Entry 9D9W (electron microscopy, 3.50 A resolution); this record covers chains Aa and Fb of the 42 polymer chains in the assembly.

# Chain Aa
Protein: Major capsid protein
Organism: Mycobacterium phage Bxb1
Reference sequence: Q9B0A7 (Q9B0A7_BPMB1); numbering as in UniProt (aligned over 1-397)
Sequence (397 residues; each row starts with the number of its first residue):
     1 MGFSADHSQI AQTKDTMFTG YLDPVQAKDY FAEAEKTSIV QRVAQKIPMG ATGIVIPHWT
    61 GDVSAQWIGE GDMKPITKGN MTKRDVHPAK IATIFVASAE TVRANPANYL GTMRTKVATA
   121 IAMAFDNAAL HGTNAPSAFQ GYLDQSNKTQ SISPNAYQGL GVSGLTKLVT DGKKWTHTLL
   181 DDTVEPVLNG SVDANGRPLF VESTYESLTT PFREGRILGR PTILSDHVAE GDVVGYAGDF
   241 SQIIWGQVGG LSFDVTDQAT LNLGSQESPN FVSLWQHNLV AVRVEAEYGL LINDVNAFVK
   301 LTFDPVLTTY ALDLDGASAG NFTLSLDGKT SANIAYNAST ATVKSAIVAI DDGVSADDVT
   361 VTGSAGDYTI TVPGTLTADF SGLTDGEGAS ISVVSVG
Unresolved in the structure: 1-3

# Chain Fb
Protein: Portal protein
Organism: Mycobacterium phage Bxb1
Reference sequence: Q9B0B0 (Q9B0B0_BPMB1); residues 1-488 here = UniProt positions 1-488
Sequence (488 residues; numbered 1 to 488; the number before each row is that of its first residue):
     1 MAETESIDPE KLRDQLLDAF ENKQNELKSS KAYYDAERRP DAIGLAVPLD MRKYLAHVGY
    61 PRTYVDAIAE RQELEGFRIP SANGEEPESG GENDPASELW DWWQANNLDI EATLGHTDAL
   121 IYGTAYITIS MPDPEVDFDV DPEVPLIRVE PPTALYAEVD PRTRKVLYAI RAIYGADGNE
   181 IVSATLYLPD TTMTWLRAEG EWEAPTSTPH GLEMVPVIPI SNRTRLSDLY GTSEISPELR
   241 SVTDAAAQIL MNMQGTANLM AIPQRLIFGA KPEELGINAE TGQRMFDAYM ARILAFEGGE
   301 GAHAEQFSAA ELRNFVDALD ALDRKAASYS GLPPQYLSSS SDNPASAEAI KAAESRLVKK
   361 VERKNKIFGG AWEQAMRLAY KMVKGGDIPT EYYRMETVWR DPSTPTYAAK ADAAAKLFAN
   421 GAGLIPRERG WVDMGYTIVE REQMRQWLEQ DQKQGLGLIG SLYGASTPEG KPGEAPVGEP
   481 PAPEPDAA
Unresolved in the structure: 1-5, 456-488

# How chain Aa and chain Fb interact
Contacting residue pairs (10; chain Aa residue first):
  Lys28(Aa) with Asp18(Fb), salt bridge; Glu21(Fb)
  Asn108(Aa) with Asp177(Fb), hydrogen bond (side chain-backbone); Gly178(Fb), hydrogen bond (side chain-backbone); Asn179(Fb)
  Gly111(Aa) with Asp177(Fb); Gly178(Fb)
  Arg114(Aa) with Asp177(Fb), salt bridge
  Thr115(Aa) with Gly178(Fb); Glu180(Fb), hydrogen bond
Also at the interface, not in a pair above, chain Aa (8 interface residues in all): Gln26, Ala34, Thr112
Also at the interface, not in a pair above, chain Fb (8 interface residues in all): Asn25, Gly200

# In short
Chain Aa and chain Fb each contribute 8 residues to their interface, with 3 hydrogen bonds and 2 salt bridges.
Polar contacts include Lys28(Aa)-Asp18(Fb), Arg114(Aa)-Asp177(Fb) and Asn108(Aa)-Asp177(Fb).
Here chain Aa is Major capsid protein and chain Fb is Portal protein, both from Mycobacterium phage Bxb1.
Entry 9D9W (Mycobacteriophage Bxb1 C1 Capsid and Portal - Composite map and model) was determined by electron
microscopy (same publication as 9D93, 9D94, 9D9L and 9D9X).
